5FTI - chain A; structure by X-ray diffraction, 1.35 A resolution.

Chain A:
Molecule: Glutamate receptor 2
Organism: Rattus norvegicus
Notes: fragment: ligand binding domain
Reference sequence: P19491 (GRIA2_RAT); residues 383-775 here correspond to UniProt positions 404-796 (UniProt number = residue number + 21)
Chain sequence (291 residues; row label = number of the first residue in the row; note: 123 numbers in that range are skipped by the numbering (no residue carries them; nothing is unmodelled there)):
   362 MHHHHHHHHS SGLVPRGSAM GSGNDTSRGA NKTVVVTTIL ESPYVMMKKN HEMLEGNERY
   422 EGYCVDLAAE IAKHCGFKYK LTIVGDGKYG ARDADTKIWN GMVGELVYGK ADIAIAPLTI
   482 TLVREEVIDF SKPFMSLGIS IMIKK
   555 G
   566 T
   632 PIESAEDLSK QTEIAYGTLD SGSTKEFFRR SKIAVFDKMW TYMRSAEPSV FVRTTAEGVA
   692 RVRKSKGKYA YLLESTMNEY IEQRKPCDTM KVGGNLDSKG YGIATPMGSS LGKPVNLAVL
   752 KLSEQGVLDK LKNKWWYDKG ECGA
Unresolved in the structure: 362-391
Construct notes: expression tag (362-382); engineered mutation R389 (Gly410 in P19491), G390 (Leu411 in P19491), A391 (Glu412 in P19491), M738 (Lys759 in P19491), K744 (Thr765 in P19491); linker (555, 566)
Disulfide bonds: C718-C773
Bound ions: lithium ion: E486, I489
Residues lining bound ligands: glutamic acid (GLU): Y450, P478, L479, T480, R485, L650, G653, S654, T655, L704, E705, M708, Y732
UniProt features mapped onto this chain:
  - binding site (L-glutamate): P478, T480, R485, S654, T655, E705
  - site: R453 (Interaction with the cone snail toxin Con-ikot-ikot), I633 (Crucial to convey clamshell closure to channel opening), R660 (Interaction with the cone snail toxin Con-ikot-ikot), K752 (Interaction with the cone snail toxin Con-ikot-ikot)
  - glycosylation (N-linked (GlcNAc...) asparagine): N385, N392
  - modified residue (Phosphoserine): S662, S696
What the authors report for this chain:
  - mutagenesis - K738M: increased binding to lithium (from molecular simulation)
  - mutagenesis - K738M: unchanged expression
  - mutagenesis - E486A/K493A/N747A (almost 10-fold): decreased signaling

In short:
Bound to chain A: glutamic acid. The lithium ion site is built by E486 and I489. Curated annotation (UniProt)
lists 6 L-glutamate-binding residues. The paper reports that K738M increases binding to lithium;
E486A/K493A/N747A reduce signaling.
Chain A is Glutamate receptor 2 (Rattus norvegicus); the structure, Crystal structure of the GluA2 K738M-T744K
LBD in complex with glutamate (lithium form), was determined by X-ray diffraction, deposited together with
5FTH.
